Entry 4X4D (X-ray diffraction, 2.80 A resolution); this record covers chains A and E of the 6 polymer chains in the assembly.

Chain A:
Name: Regulatory protein
Organism: Enterobacter sp. RFL1396
Reference sequence: Q8GGH0 (Q8GGH0_9ENTR); numbering as in UniProt (aligned over 1-79)
Sequence (82 residues; numbered -2 to 79; the number before each row is that of its first residue; numbers below 1 keep their minus sign (Gly-2 is residue -2)):
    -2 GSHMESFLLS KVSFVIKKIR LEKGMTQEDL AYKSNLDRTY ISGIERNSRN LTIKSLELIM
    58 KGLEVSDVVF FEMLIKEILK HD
Unresolved in the structure: -2 to 1, 78-79
Differences from the reference sequence: expression tag (-2 to 0)

Chain E:
Molecule: 35-nt DNA strand
Notes: fragment: Operator DNA
Sequence (35 nucleotides; row label = number of the first residue in the row):
     1 ATGTGACTTA TAGTCCGTGT GATTATAGTC AACAT

Interface between chain A and chain E:
Pairs across the interface (13):
  Arg17(A) - DT2(E)  salt bridge to the phosphate
  Thr23(A) - DA1(E)  phosphate contact
  Thr23(A) - DT2(E)  phosphate contact
  Gln24(A) - DT2(E)  hydrogen bond to the phosphate
  Gln24(A) - DG3(E)  hydrogen bond to the phosphate
  Glu25(A) - DA1(E)  sugar contact
  Glu25(A) - DT2(E)  hydrogen bond to the phosphate
  Arg35(A) - DT2(E)  hydrogen bond to the base
  Arg35(A) - DG3(E)  hydrogen bond to the base
  Thr36(A) - DT4(E)  base contact
  Ser39(A) - DG3(E)  hydrogen bond to the phosphate
  Arg43(A) - DT4(E)  phosphate contact
  Thr49(A) - DA12(E)  sugar contact
Other interface residues (no listed pair), chain E (6 interface residues in all): DG5

In short:
9 residues of chain A and 6 residues of chain E are in contact; the contacts include 6 hydrogen bonds and 1
salt bridge. Polar contacts include Arg35(A)-DT2(E), Arg35(A)-DG3(E) and Gln24(A)-DT2(E).
Chain A is Regulatory protein (Enterobacter sp. RFL1396) and chain E is a 35-nt DNA strand; the structure,
RADIATION DAMAGE TO THE NUCLEOPROTEIN COMPLEX C.Esp1396I: DOSE (DWD) 10.3 MGy, was determined by X-ray
diffraction, deposited together with 4X4B, 4X4C, 4X4E, 4X4F, 4X4G, 4X4H and 4X4I.
